PDB entry 7CBM | electron microscopy, 3.20 A resolution | chains A and J of the 40 polymer chains in the assembly

# Chain A (and J)
Protein: Flagellar basal-body rod protein FlgG
Organism: Salmonella typhimurium (strain LT2 / SGSC1412 / ATCC 700720)
Notes: chain J of this document is another copy of the same molecule, construct and numbering; everything in this record applies to it too
UniProtKB: P0A1J3 (FLGG_SALTY); numbering as in UniProt (aligned over 1-260)
Amino-acid sequence (260 residues; each row starts with the number of its first residue):
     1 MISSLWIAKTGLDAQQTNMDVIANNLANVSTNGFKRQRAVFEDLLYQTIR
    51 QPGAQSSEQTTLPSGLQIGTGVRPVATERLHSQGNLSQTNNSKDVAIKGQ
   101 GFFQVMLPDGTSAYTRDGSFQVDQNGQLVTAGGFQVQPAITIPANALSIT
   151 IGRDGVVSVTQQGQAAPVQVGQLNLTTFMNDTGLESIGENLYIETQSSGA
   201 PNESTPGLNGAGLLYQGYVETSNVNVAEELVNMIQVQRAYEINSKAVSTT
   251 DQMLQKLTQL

# Interface between chain A and chain J
Residue-residue contacts (90; chain A residue first):
  Ile-2(A) with Gln-16(J)
  Ser-3(A) with Asp-20(J), hydrogen bond
  Ser-4(A) with Met-19(J); Asp-20(J), hydrogen bond (backbone-side chain); Ala-23(J)
  Ile-7(A) with Asp-20(J); Ala-23(J); Asn-24(J); Ala-27(J), hydrophobic
  Gln-15(A) with Ser-30(J)
  Arg-36(A) with Thr-89(J)
  Arg-38(A) with Asp-94(J), salt bridge; Ser-119(J), hydrogen bond
  Phe-41(A) with Ser-30(J); Thr-31(J); Asn-190(J)
  Glu-42(A) with Glu-189(J); Asn-190(J)
  Asp-43(A) with Asn-28(J); Gly-188(J); Glu-189(J), hydrogen bond (side chain-backbone); Asn-190(J), hydrogen bond (side chain-backbone)
  Leu-44(A) with Gly-188(J)
  Tyr-46(A) with Asn-24(J); Phe-34(J); Gln-37(J); Ser-186(J)
  Arg-50(A) with Arg-73(J); Val-75(J)
  Gln-51(A) with Glu-185(J), hydrogen bond
  Pro-52(A) with Glu-185(J)
  Gly-53(A) with Gln-196(J); Ser-197(J)
  Gln-55(A) with Gln-196(J)
  Thr-61(A) with Gln-196(J)
  Leu-62(A) with Ser-197(J), hydrogen bond (backbone-side chain)
  Pro-63(A) with Asn-180(J); Gly-183(J); Ser-197(J), hydrogen bond (backbone-side chain)
  Ser-64(A) with Ala-76(J); Thr-77(J); Thr-182(J)
  Gly-65(A) with Thr-77(J), hydrogen bond (backbone-side chain)
  Leu-66(A) with Ala-76(J); Thr-77(J)
  Gln-67(A) with Gln-37(J); Thr-77(J), hydrogen bond (backbone-side chain); Glu-185(J); Ser-186(J), hydrogen bond (side chain-backbone)
  Ile-68(A) with Thr-17(J); Asp-20(J); Val-21(J), hydrophobic
  Gly-69(A) with Asp-20(J); Asn-24(J)
  Val-72(A) with Ala-27(J); Asn-28(J); Thr-31(J)
  Glu-78(A) with Gln-121(J)
  Leu-80(A) with Asn-91(J)
  Met-179(A) with Asp-123(J); Gln-124(J); Gly-126(J); Ala-144(J), hydrophobic
  Asn-180(A) with Val-122(J), hydrogen bond (side chain-backbone)
  Gln-196(A) with Gln-124(J)
  Ser-197(A) with Gln-124(J)
  Ser-198(A) with Gln-124(J)
  Asn-209(A) with Asn-145(J)
  Gly-210(A) with Leu-147(J); Gln-162(J)
  Ile-242(A) with Leu-26(J), hydrophobic; Val-226(J), hydrophobic
  Asn-243(A) with Leu-26(J)
  Lys-245(A) with Met-233(J)
  Ala-246(A) with Met-19(J); Met-233(J), hydrophobic
  Thr-249(A) with Met-19(J); Met-233(J); Gln-237(J)
  Thr-250(A) with Met-19(J)
  Gln-252(A) with Gln-237(J)
  Met-253(A) with Gln-16(J); Met-19(J), hydrophobic; Tyr-240(J)
  Lys-256(A) with Glu-241(J); Ser-244(J)
  Leu-257(A) with Tyr-240(J)
  Leu-260(A) with Ser-244(J); Val-247(J), hydrophobic; Ser-248(J)
Other interface residues (no listed pair), chain A (55 interface residues in all): Gly-11, Thr-48, Gly-71, Val-75, Gln-100, Gly-199, Gly-207, Ala-239
Other interface residues (no listed pair), chain J (59 interface residues in all): Val-29, Asn-32, Pro-74, Glu-78, Ala-131, Ala-146, Ile-187, Thr-195, Leu-230, Val-236

# Overview
55 residues of chain A and 59 residues of chain J are in contact; the contacts include 12 hydrogen bonds and 1
salt bridge. Polar contacts include Arg-38(A)/Asp-94(J), Ser-3(A)/Asp-20(J) and Ser-4(A)/Asp-20(J).
Both chains are Flagellar basal-body rod protein FlgG (Salmonella typhimurium (strain LT2 / SGSC1412 / ATCC
700720)). Entry 7CBM (Cryo-EM structure of the flagellar distal rod with partial hook from Salmonella) was
determined by electron microscopy (same publication as 7CBL, 7CG0, 7CG4, 7CGO, 7E80, 7E81 and 7E82).
